Entry 5ISO (X-ray diffraction, 2.63 A resolution); this record covers chains A and B of the 3 polymer chains in the assembly.

Chain A:
Protein: 5'-AMP-activated protein kinase catalytic subunit alpha-2
From: Homo sapiens
Notes: EC 2.7.11.1, 2.7.11.27, 2.7.11.31
UniProt: P54646 (AAPK2_HUMAN); residue numbers follow UniProt; this construct covers 1-552
Amino-acid sequence (552 residues; row label = number of the first residue in the row):
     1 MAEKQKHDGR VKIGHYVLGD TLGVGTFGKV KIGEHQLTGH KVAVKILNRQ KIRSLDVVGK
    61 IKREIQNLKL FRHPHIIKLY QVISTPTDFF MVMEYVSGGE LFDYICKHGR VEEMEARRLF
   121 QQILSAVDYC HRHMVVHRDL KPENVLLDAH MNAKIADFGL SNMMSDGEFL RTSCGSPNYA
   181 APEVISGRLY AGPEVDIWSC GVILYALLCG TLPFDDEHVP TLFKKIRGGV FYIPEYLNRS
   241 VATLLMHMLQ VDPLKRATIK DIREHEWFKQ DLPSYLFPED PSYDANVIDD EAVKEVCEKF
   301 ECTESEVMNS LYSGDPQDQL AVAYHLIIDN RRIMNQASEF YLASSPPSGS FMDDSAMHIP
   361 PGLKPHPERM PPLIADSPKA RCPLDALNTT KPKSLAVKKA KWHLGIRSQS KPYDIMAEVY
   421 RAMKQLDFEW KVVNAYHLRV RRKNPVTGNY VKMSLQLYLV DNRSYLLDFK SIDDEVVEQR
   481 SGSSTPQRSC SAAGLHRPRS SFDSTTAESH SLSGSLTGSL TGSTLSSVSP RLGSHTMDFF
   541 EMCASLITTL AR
Not modelled in the structure: 1-8, 347-362, 378-396, 475-529, 552
Residues lining bound ligands:
  - 992 (5-[[6-chloranyl-5-(1-methylindol-5-yl)-1H-benzimidazol-2-yl]oxy]-2-methyl-benzoic acid): Val11, Leu18, Gly19, Val24, Gly28, Lys29, Lys31, Ile46, Asn48, Lys51, Asp88, Phe90
  - staurosporine (STU): Leu22, Gly23, Val24, Gly25, Val30, Ala43, Lys45, Ile77, Met93, Glu94, Tyr95, Val96, Gly99, Glu100, Glu143, Asn144, Leu146, Ala156, Asp157
Curated features (UniProtKB/Swiss-Prot):
  - active site: Asp139 (Proton acceptor)
  - binding site (ATP): Leu22 to Val30, Lys45
  - modified residue: Thr172 (Phosphothreonine), Thr258 (Phosphothreonine), Ser377 (Phosphoserine), Ser491 (Phosphoserine)
  - natural variant: Pro371 (P371T: In breast cancer samples), Arg407 (R407Q: In a gastric adenocarcinoma sample), Ser523 (S523G: In a breast cancer sample)
  - mutagenesis: Lys45 (K45R: Complete loss of kinase activity), Thr172 (T172A: Loss of ARF6 activation. Loss of interaction with ACSS2; T172D: Phosphomimetic mutant)

Chain B:
Protein: 5'-AMP-activated protein kinase subunit beta-1
From: Homo sapiens
UniProt: Q9Y478 (AAKB1_HUMAN); residues 1-270 here = UniProt positions 1-270
Amino-acid sequence (286 residues; row label = number of the first residue in the row; numbers below 1 keep their minus sign (Met-15 is residue -15)):
   -15 MGLNDIFEAQ KIEWHEMGNT SSERAALERH GGHKTPRRDS SGGTKDGDRP KILMDSPEDA
    45 DLFHSEEIKA PEKEEFLAWQ HDLEVNDKAP AQARPTVFRW TGGGKEVYLS GSFNNWSKLP
   105 LTRSHNNFVA ILDLPEGEHQ YKFFVDGQWT HDPSEPIVTS QLGTVNNIIQ VKKTDFEVFD
   165 ALMVDSQKCS DVSELSSSPP GPYHQEPYVC KPEERFRAPP ILPPHLLQVI LNKDTGISCD
   225 PALLPEPNHV MLNHLYALSI KDGVMVLSAT HRYKKKYVTT LLYKPI
Not modelled in the structure: -15 to 76, 181-184, 194-200
Modified residues: Ser108 (phosphoserine; SEP)
Differences from the reference sequence: initiating methionine (-15); expression tag (-14 to 0)
Residues lining bound ligands: 992 (5-[[6-chloranyl-5-(1-methylindol-5-yl)-1H-benzimidazol-2-yl]oxy]-2-methyl-benzoic acid): Val81, Arg83, Thr106, Arg107, Ser108, Asn111, Val113, Ile115
Curated features (UniProtKB/Swiss-Prot):
  - modified residue: Thr4 (Phosphothreonine), Ser5 (Phosphoserine), Ser6 (Phosphoserine), Thr19 (Phosphothreonine), Ser24 (Phosphoserine), Ser25 (Phosphoserine), Ser40 (Phosphoserine), Ser96 (Phosphoserine), Ser101 (Phosphoserine), Ser108 (Phosphoserine), Thr148 (Phosphothreonine), Ser182 (Phosphoserine)
  - lipidation: Gly2 (N-myristoyl glycine)
  - mutagenesis: Gly2 (G2A: Abolishes myristoylation and AMP-enhanced phosphorylation of PRKAA1 or PRKAA2)

Chain A / chain B interface:
Residue-residue contacts - 162 pairs, chain A then chain B:
  Gly9(A) - Thr106(B)  hydrogen bond (backbone-side chain)
  Val11(A) - Thr106(B)
  Val11(A) - Val113(B)  hydrophobic
  Val11(A) - Ile115(B)  hydrophobic
  Lys12(A) - Ile115(B)
  Ile13(A) - Pro79(B)  hydrophobic
  Thr21(A) - Ser108(B)
  Lys29(A) - Ser108(B)
  Lys29(A) - Asn111(B)
  Lys31(A) - Ser108(B)
  Arg49(A) - Asp159(B)  salt bridge
  Arg49(A) - Ala165(B)  hydrogen bond (side chain-backbone)
  Arg49(A) - Asp169(B)  salt bridge
  Arg53(A) - Asp169(B)  salt bridge
  Arg53(A) - Cys173(B)
  Asp56(A) - Cys173(B)  hydrogen bond
  Val58(A) - Leu166(B)
  Val58(A) - Asp169(B)
  Val58(A) - Ser170(B)
  Val58(A) - Cys173(B)  hydrophobic
  Lys62(A) - Leu166(B)
  Gln66(A) - Phe163(B)
  Val82(A) - Val162(B)  hydrophobic
  Ser84(A) - Asp159(B)  hydrogen bond (side chain-backbone)
  Ser84(A) - Phe160(B)
  Ser84(A) - Val162(B)
  Ser84(A) - Ala165(B)
  Thr85(A) - Pro79(B)
  Thr85(A) - Asp159(B)  hydrogen bond (backbone-backbone)
  Pro86(A) - Pro79(B)
  Pro86(A) - Asp159(B)
  Pro86(A) - Phe160(B)
  Thr87(A) - Val81(B)
  Asp88(A) - Val81(B)
  Phe89(A) - Val162(B)  hydrophobic
  Phe89(A) - Ala165(B)  hydrophobic
  Phe89(A) - Leu166(B)  hydrophobic
  Phe90(A) - Val81(B)  hydrophobic
  Met164(A) - His233(B)
  Ser165(A) - His233(B)
  Asp166(A) - His233(B)
  Asp166(A) - Leu236(B)
  Asp166(A) - Asn237(B)
  Asp166(A) - Arg256(B)  salt bridge
  Gly167(A) - His233(B)  hydrogen bond (backbone-backbone)
  Gly167(A) - Val234(B)
  Gly167(A) - Leu236(B)
  Gly167(A) - His238(B)  hydrogen bond (backbone-side chain)
  Glu168(A) - Val234(B)
  Phe169(A) - Pro207(B)  hydrophobic
  Phe169(A) - Leu210(B)  hydrophobic
  Phe169(A) - Val234(B)  hydrophobic
  Arg171(A) - Pro204(B)
  Arg188(A) - Ile205(B)
  Leu189(A) - Ile205(B)
  Ala191(A) - His209(B)
  Ala191(A) - His233(B)
  Glu194(A) - His209(B)  salt bridge
  Leu254(A) - Pro208(B)  hydrophobic
  Leu254(A) - Gln212(B)
  Glu339(A) - Leu227(B)
  Tyr341(A) - Lys260(B)
  Leu342(A) - Leu227(B)
  Leu342(A) - Leu228(B)
  Leu342(A) - Glu230(B)
  Ala343(A) - Thr219(B)
  Ala343(A) - Leu227(B)
  Ala343(A) - Leu228(B)  hydrogen bond (backbone-backbone)
  Ala343(A) - Pro229(B)
  Ser344(A) - Thr219(B)
  Ser344(A) - Gly220(B)
  Pro346(A) - Asp218(B)
  Leu363(A) - Ile221(B)
  Lys364(A) - Ser222(B)
  Pro365(A) - Ile221(B)
  His366(A) - Ile221(B)  hydrogen bond (backbone-backbone)
  His366(A) - Ser222(B)
  His366(A) - Cys223(B)
  His366(A) - Asp224(B)
  His366(A) - Pro225(B)
  Glu368(A) - Pro225(B)
  Arg369(A) - Thr219(B)  hydrogen bond
  Arg369(A) - Gly220(B)  hydrogen bond (side chain-backbone)
  Arg369(A) - Ile221(B)  hydrogen bond (side chain-backbone)
  Arg369(A) - Cys223(B)
  Lys401(A) - Asn216(B)
  Lys401(A) - Leu242(B)
  Trp402(A) - Val213(B)  hydrophobic
  Trp402(A) - Leu215(B)
  Trp402(A) - Asn216(B)  hydrogen bond (backbone-side chain)
  Trp402(A) - Tyr240(B)
  Trp402(A) - Ala241(B)
  Trp402(A) - Leu242(B)  hydrophobic
  Trp402(A) - Val250(B)  hydrophobic
  Trp402(A) - Leu251(B)
  Trp402(A) - Ser252(B)
  Trp402(A) - Leu265(B)  hydrophobic
  His403(A) - Tyr240(B)
  His403(A) - Ala241(B)  hydrogen bond (backbone-backbone)
  His403(A) - Leu242(B)
  His403(A) - Ser243(B)
  Leu404(A) - Leu210(B)  hydrophobic
  Leu404(A) - Leu239(B)
  Leu404(A) - Tyr240(B)  hydrophobic
  Gly405(A) - Leu239(B)  hydrogen bond (backbone-backbone)
  Pro412(A) - Pro203(B)  hydrophobic
  Tyr420(A) - Pro191(B)  hydrophobic
  Tyr420(A) - Tyr192(B)
  Lys424(A) - Gln189(B)  hydrogen bond
  Glu429(A) - Tyr187(B)
  Glu429(A) - His188(B)
  Trp430(A) - Tyr187(B)
  Trp430(A) - His188(B)  hydrogen bond (backbone-backbone)
  Trp430(A) - Gln189(B)
  Trp430(A) - Glu190(B)
  Trp430(A) - Pro191(B)  hydrophobic
  Lys431(A) - Gly185(B)  hydrogen bond (side chain-backbone)
  Lys431(A) - Pro186(B)
  Lys431(A) - Tyr187(B)
  Val432(A) - Tyr192(B)  hydrophobic
  Tyr436(A) - Arg201(B)  hydrogen bond (side chain-backbone)
  Tyr436(A) - Ala202(B)
  Tyr436(A) - Pro203(B)
  Arg439(A) - Tyr187(B)
  Arg441(A) - Tyr187(B)
  Lys452(A) - Tyr187(B)  hydrogen bond
  Gln456(A) - Pro204(B)
  Leu457(A) - Pro203(B)
  Leu457(A) - Pro204(B)
  Tyr458(A) - Pro204(B)
  Tyr458(A) - Ile205(B)
  Tyr458(A) - Leu206(B)  hydrophobic
  Tyr458(A) - Pro207(B)
  Leu459(A) - Pro204(B)  hydrogen bond (backbone-backbone)
  Leu459(A) - Ile205(B)
  Leu459(A) - Leu206(B)  hydrogen bond (backbone-backbone)
  Val460(A) - Leu206(B)  hydrophobic
  Tyr465(A) - Pro203(B)  hydrophobic
  Asp468(A) - His238(B)  salt bridge
  Phe469(A) - Asn237(B)
  Phe469(A) - His238(B)
  Phe469(A) - Leu239(B)  hydrogen bond (backbone-backbone)
  Lys470(A) - Asn237(B)
  Lys470(A) - His238(B)
  Ser471(A) - Asn237(B)  hydrogen bond (backbone-backbone)
  Ser471(A) - His255(B)  hydrogen bond
  Thr536(A) - His255(B)
  Met537(A) - Thr264(B)
  Phe539(A) - Asn237(B)
  Phe540(A) - Leu251(B)
  Phe540(A) - Ser252(B)
  Phe540(A) - Ala253(B)
  Phe540(A) - Thr264(B)
  Phe540(A) - Leu266(B)  hydrophobic
  Glu541(A) - Lys268(B)
  Cys543(A) - Leu239(B)  hydrophobic
  Ala544(A) - Met249(B)  hydrophobic
  Ala544(A) - Leu251(B)  hydrophobic
  Ala544(A) - Lys268(B)
  Ile547(A) - Leu239(B)  hydrophobic
  Ile547(A) - Met249(B)  hydrophobic
  Thr548(A) - Ile270(B)
Other interface residues (no listed pair), chain A (94 interface residues in all): Asn48, Ile65, Ile83, Met134, Pro193, Lys260, Phe340, Ser345, Ala400, Asp427, Phe428, Ala435, Val440, Leu466
Other interface residues (no listed pair), chain B (78 interface residues in all): Thr80, Arg83, Glu139, Glu161, Lys172

Summary:
The interface between chain A and chain B involves 94 residues on one side and 78 on the other; the contacts
include 25 hydrogen bonds and 6 salt bridges. Polar contacts include Arg49(A)-Asp159(B), Arg49(A)-Asp169(B)
and Arg53(A)-Asp169(B).
Here chain A is 5'-AMP-activated protein kinase catalytic subunit alpha-2 and chain B is 5'-AMP-activated
protein kinase subunit beta-1, both from Homo sapiens. Entry 5ISO (Structure of full length human ampk
(non-phosphorylated at T-loop) in complex with a small molecule activator ...) was determined by X-ray
diffraction.
